PDB entry 8UCN | electron microscopy, 3.31 A resolution | chains b and i of the 10 polymer chains in the assembly

== Chain b ==
Molecule: Cytochrome c oxidase subunit 2
Organism: Komagataella pastoris
Amino-acid sequence (236 residues; numbered 14 to 249; the number before each row is that of its first residue):
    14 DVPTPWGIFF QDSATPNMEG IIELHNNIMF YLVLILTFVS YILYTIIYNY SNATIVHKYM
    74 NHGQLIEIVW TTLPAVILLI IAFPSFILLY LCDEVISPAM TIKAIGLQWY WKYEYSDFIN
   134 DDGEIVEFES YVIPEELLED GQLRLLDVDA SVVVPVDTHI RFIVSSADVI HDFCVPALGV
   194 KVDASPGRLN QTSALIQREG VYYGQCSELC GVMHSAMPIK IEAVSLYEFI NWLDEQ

== Chain i ==
Molecule: Cytochrome c oxidase subunit 9
Organism: Komagataella pastoris
Reference sequence: A0A1G4KPQ9 (A0A1G4KPQ9_KOMPC); residues 5-60 here = UniProt positions 5-60
Amino-acid sequence (56 residues; numbered 5 to 60; the number before each row is that of its first residue):
     5 SLTRIQGSVK RRILTDISVG LTLGFGFASY WWWGVHKPTV AHRENYYIEL AKKKKA

== Chain b / chain i interface ==
Contacting residue pairs (21):
  Ser-26(b) / Tyr-51(i)
  Glu-32(b) / Arg-47(i)  salt bridge
  Asn-39(b) / Trp-35(i)
  Asn-39(b) / Trp-36(i)
  Asn-39(b) / His-40(i)  hydrogen bond
  Asn-40(b) / Trp-36(i)
  Met-42(b) / Trp-35(i)
  Phe-43(b) / Ala-32(i)
  Val-46(b) / Phe-31(i)
  Thr-50(b) / Gly-28(i)
  Phe-51(b) / Ile-21(i)  hydrophobic
  Phe-51(b) / Gly-24(i)
  Phe-51(b) / Leu-25(i)
  Tyr-54(b) / Asp-20(i)
  Tyr-54(b) / Val-23(i)
  Tyr-54(b) / Gly-24(i)
  Thr-58(b) / Asp-20(i)
  Tyr-63(b) / Arg-16(i)
  His-70(b) / Val-13(i)
  Gln-210(b) / Tyr-51(i)
  Arg-211(b) / Tyr-51(i)
Other interface residues (no listed pair), chain b (20 interface residues in all): Ala-27, Glu-36, Leu-47, Met-73, Asp-170
Other interface residues (no listed pair), chain i (21 interface residues in all): Leu-27, Phe-29, Ser-33, Trp-37, Leu-54, Lys-58

== In short ==
The interface between chain b and chain i involves 20 residues on one side and 21 on the other; the contacts
include 1 hydrogen bond and 1 salt bridge. Polar contacts include Glu-32(b)/Arg-47(i) and Asn-39(b)/His-40(i).
Chain b is Cytochrome c oxidase subunit 2 and chain i is Cytochrome c oxidase subunit 9, both from
Komagataella pastoris; the structure, Komagataella pastoris Cytochrome c oxidase in complex with human VMAT2
and Histamine, was determined by electron microscopy.
